Entry 4OED (X-ray diffraction, 2.79 A resolution); this record covers chains A and B.

== Chain A ==
Molecule: Androgen receptor
From: Homo sapiens
Notes: fragment: ligand binding domain
Reference sequence: P10275 (ANDR_HUMAN); residues 670-919 here = UniProt positions 670-919
Chain sequence (250 residues; each row starts with the number of its first residue):
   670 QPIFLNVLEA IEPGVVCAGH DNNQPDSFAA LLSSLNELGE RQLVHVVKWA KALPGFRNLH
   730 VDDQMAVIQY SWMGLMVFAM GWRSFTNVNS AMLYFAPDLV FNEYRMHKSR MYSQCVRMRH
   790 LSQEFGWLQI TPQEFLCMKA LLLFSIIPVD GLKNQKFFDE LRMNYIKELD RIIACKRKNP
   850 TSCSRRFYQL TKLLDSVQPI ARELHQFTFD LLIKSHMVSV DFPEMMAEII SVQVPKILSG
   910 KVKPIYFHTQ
Disordered / not traced: 844-850, 919
Construct notes: engineered mutation Ala760 (Arg in P10275)
UniProt features mapped onto this chain:
  - natural variant: Val685 (V685I: In AIS), Leu701 (L701M: In AIS), Ser703 (S703A: In AIS), Val716 (V716M: In prostate cancer), Arg752 (W752R: In AIS; this construct carries the variant), Phe813 (L813F: In AIS; this construct carries the variant), Ile842 (I842S: In PAIS), Arg855 (R855K: In PAIS), Leu881 (L881Q: In prostate cancer), Val887 (M887V: In AIS; this construct carries the variant), Ile899 (I899T: In AIS)
Ligand contacts: 5-alpha-dihydrotestosterone (DHT): Leu701, Leu704, Asn705, Leu707, Gly708, Gln711, Trp741, Met742, Met745, Val746, Met749, Arg752, Phe764, Met780, Met787, Leu873, Phe876, Thr877, Leu880, Phe891
From the paper describing this entry:
  - binding site for 5-alpha-dihydrotestosterone: Asn705, Gln711, Arg752, Thr877
  - conformationally variable residues (side-chain flip): Lys720, Gln733

== Chain B ==
Molecule: Protein BUD31 homolog
Reference sequence: P41223 (BUD31_HUMAN); residues -2 to 12 here correspond to UniProt positions 56-70 (UniProt number = residue number + 58)
Chain sequence (15 residues; row label = number of the first residue in the row; numbers below 1 keep their minus sign (Lys-2 is residue -2)):
    -2 KTRYIFDLFY KRKAY
Disordered / not traced: -2 to 0, 9-12
Construct notes: engineered mutation Tyr12 (Ile70 in P41223)
UniProt features mapped onto this chain:
  - region: Tyr1 to Arg9 (Interaction with AR)

== Chain A / chain B interface ==
Contacting residue pairs (20):
  Val716(A) with Phe3(B), hydrophobic; Phe6(B), hydrophobic; Tyr7(B), hydrophobic
  Lys720(A) with Tyr7(B), hydrogen bond (side chain-backbone)
  Phe725(A) with Tyr7(B)
  Gln733(A) with Tyr7(B), hydrogen bond
  Met734(A) with Phe3(B); Asp4(B); Tyr7(B), hydrophobic; Lys8(B)
  Ile737(A) with Phe3(B), hydrophobic; Tyr7(B), hydrophobic
  Gln738(A) with Phe3(B)
  Glu893(A) with Ile2(B)
  Met894(A) with Phe3(B), hydrophobic; Phe6(B), hydrophobic
  Glu897(A) with Tyr1(B); Ile2(B), hydrogen bond (side chain-backbone); Phe3(B), hydrogen bond (side chain-backbone)
  Val901(A) with Tyr1(B), hydrophobic
Interface residues without a listed pair, chain A (14 interface residues in all): Val713, Val730, Ile898
Interface features reported in the paper:
  - interface residues, chain A: Val713(A), Val716(A), Lys720(A), Gln733(A), Met734(A), Met894(A), Glu897(A)

== In short ==
Chain A and chain B form an interface of 14 and 7 residues respectively; the contacts include 4 hydrogen
bonds. Among the polar pairs are Lys720(A)-Tyr7(B), Gln733(A)-Tyr7(B) and Glu897(A)-Ile2(B). Ligands of chain
A: 5-alpha-dihydrotestosterone. The paper reports a binding site for 5-alpha-dihydrotestosterone at Asn705(A),
Gln711(A) and Arg752(A) among others; interface residues Val713(A), Val716(A) and Lys720(A) among others.
Chain A is Androgen receptor (Homo sapiens) and chain B is Protein BUD31 homolog; the structure, Crystal
structure of AR-LBD bound with co-regulator peptide, was determined by X-ray diffraction, deposited together
with 4OEY, 4OEZ, 4OFR, 4OFU, 4OH5, 4OH6 and 10 further entries.
